9BNP - chains F and J of the 8 polymer chains in the assembly; structure by electron microscopy, 3.17 A resolution.

== Chain F (and J) ==
Name: Envelope glycoprotein Gp41
From: Human immunodeficiency virus 1
Notes: chain J of this document is another copy of the same molecule, construct and numbering; everything in this record applies to it too
Reference sequence: Q2N0S6 (Q2N0S6_9HIV1); residues 520-664 here correspond to UniProt positions 517-661 (UniProt number = residue number - 3)
Chain sequence (145 residues; each row starts with the number of its first residue):
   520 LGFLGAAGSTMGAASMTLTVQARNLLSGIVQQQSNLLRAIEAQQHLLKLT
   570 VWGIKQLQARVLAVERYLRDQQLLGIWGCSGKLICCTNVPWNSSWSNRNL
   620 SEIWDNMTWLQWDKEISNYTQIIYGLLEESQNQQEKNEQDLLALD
Disordered / not traced: 546-567
Cystine bridges: C598-C604
Glycans and other covalent adducts: N-acetylglucosamine (NAG) linked to N611
Sequence notes: conflict C605 (Thr602 in Q2N0S6)

== Interface between chain F and chain J ==
Pairs across the interface - 28 pairs, chain F then chain J:
  S534(F) - N651(J)
  M535(F) - N651(J)  hydrogen bond (backbone-side chain)
  M535(F) - Q652(J)
  M535(F) - K655(J)
  A541(F) - Q591(J)  hydrogen bond (backbone-side chain)
  R542(F) - E647(J)  salt bridge
  L544(F) - Q591(J)
  L545(F) - L587(J)
  L545(F) - R588(J)  hydrogen bond (backbone-side chain)
  L545(F) - Q591(J)
  L576(F) - L576(J)  hydrophobic
  L576(F) - Q577(J)
  R579(F) - Q577(J)  hydrogen bond
  R579(F) - V580(J)
  R579(F) - E584(J)  salt bridge
  V580(F) - V580(J)  hydrophobic
  V583(F) - L587(J)  hydrophobic
  Y586(F) - Q591(J)
  L587(F) - L587(J)  hydrophobic
  S599(F) - S599(J)
  G600(F) - G594(J)
  G600(F) - S599(J)
  K601(F) - E654(J)
  L602(F) - E654(J)  hydrogen bond (backbone-side chain)
  I603(F) - E654(J)
  I603(F) - K655(J)
  I603(F) - Q658(J)
  C605(F) - L661(J)  hydrophobic
Also at the interface, not in a pair above, chain F (21 interface residues in all): T536, L537, T538
Also at the interface, not in a pair above, chain J (21 interface residues in all): I573, L581, V583, I595, Q650

== Overview ==
Chain F and chain J each contribute 21 residues to their interface, with 5 hydrogen bonds and 2 salt bridges.
Among the polar pairs are R542(F)-E647(J), R579(F)-E584(J) and M535(F)-N651(J). N-acetylglucosamine is
covalently linked to N611(F).
Chain F and chain J are both Envelope glycoprotein Gp41 (Human immunodeficiency virus 1); the structure,
Cryo-EM structure of rhesus antibody V033-a.01 in complex with HIV-1 Env BG505 DS-SOSIP, was determined by
electron microscopy (same publication as 9BNK, 9BNM, 9BTH, 9BTI, 9BTJ, 9BTL and 9BTV).
